Entry 7O7A (X-ray diffraction, 1.99 A resolution); this record covers chains A and B.

== Chain A (and B) ==
Name: Aliginate lyase
Source organism: Pseudopedobacter saltans (strain ATCC 51119 / DSM 12145 / JCM 21818 / LMG 10337 / NBRC 100064 / NCIMB 13643)
Notes: chain B of this document is another copy of the same molecule, construct and numbering; everything in this record applies to it too
UniProt: F0S7Y7 (F0S7Y7_PSESL); residue numbers follow UniProt; this construct covers 23-449
Sequence (427 residues; each row starts with the number of its first residue):
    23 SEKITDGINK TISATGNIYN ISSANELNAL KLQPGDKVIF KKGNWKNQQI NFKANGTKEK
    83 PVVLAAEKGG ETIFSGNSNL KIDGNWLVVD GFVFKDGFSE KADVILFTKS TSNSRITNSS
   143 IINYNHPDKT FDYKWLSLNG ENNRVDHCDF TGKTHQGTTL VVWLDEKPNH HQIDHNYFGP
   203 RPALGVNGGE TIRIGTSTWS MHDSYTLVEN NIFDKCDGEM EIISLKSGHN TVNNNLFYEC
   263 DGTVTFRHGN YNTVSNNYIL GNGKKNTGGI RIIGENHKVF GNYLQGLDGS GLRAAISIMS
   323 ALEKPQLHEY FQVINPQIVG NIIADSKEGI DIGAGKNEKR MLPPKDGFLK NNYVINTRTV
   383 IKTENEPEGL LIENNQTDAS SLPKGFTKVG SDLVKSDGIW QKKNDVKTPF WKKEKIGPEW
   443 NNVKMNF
Disordered / not traced: 23-36, 445-449 (chain B: 23-37, 444-449)
Reported in the primary citation:
  - catalytic residues: Lys248, Arg269 (by similarity / conservation)

== Chain A / chain B interface ==
Pairs across the interface (12; chain A residue first):
  Lys103(A) - Lys103(B)
  Lys123(A) - Ser132(B)
  Lys131(A) - Lys131(B)
  Ser132(A) - Lys123(B)
  Glu188(A) - Thr220(B)  hydrogen bond
  Thr220(A) - Glu188(B)  hydrogen bond
  Thr220(A) - Thr220(B)
  Thr220(A) - Trp221(B)
  Thr220(A) - His224(B)  hydrogen bond
  Trp221(A) - Thr220(B)
  Trp221(A) - Trp221(B)
  His224(A) - Thr220(B)  hydrogen bond
Other interface residues (no listed pair), chain A (10 interface residues in all): Gln71, Thr218
Other interface residues (no listed pair), chain B (9 interface residues in all): Lys75

== In short ==
10 residues of chain A face 9 of chain B across their interface, with 4 hydrogen bonds. Polar pairs include
Glu188(A)-Thr220(B) and Thr220(A)-His224(B). The paper reports catalytic residues Lys248(A) and Arg269(A).
Both chains are Aliginate lyase (Pseudopedobacter saltans (strain ATCC 51119 / DSM 12145 / JCM 21818 / LMG
10337 / NBRC 100064 / NCIMB 13643)). Entry 7O7A (Structure of the PL6 family alginate lyase Pedsa0632 from
Pseudopedobacter saltans) was determined by X-ray diffraction together with 7O77, 7O78, 7O79 and 7O7T from the
same study.
